8RSC - chains A and F of the 6 polymer chains in the assembly; structure by electron microscopy, 3.60 A resolution.

Chain A (and F):
Protein: Transitional endoplasmic reticulum ATPase
Organism: Homo sapiens
Notes: EC 3.6.4.6; chain F of this document is another copy of the same molecule, construct and numbering; everything in this record applies to it too
UniProtKB: P55072 (TERA_HUMAN); residue numbers follow UniProt; this construct covers 1-806
Sequence (806 residues; row label = number of the first residue in the row):
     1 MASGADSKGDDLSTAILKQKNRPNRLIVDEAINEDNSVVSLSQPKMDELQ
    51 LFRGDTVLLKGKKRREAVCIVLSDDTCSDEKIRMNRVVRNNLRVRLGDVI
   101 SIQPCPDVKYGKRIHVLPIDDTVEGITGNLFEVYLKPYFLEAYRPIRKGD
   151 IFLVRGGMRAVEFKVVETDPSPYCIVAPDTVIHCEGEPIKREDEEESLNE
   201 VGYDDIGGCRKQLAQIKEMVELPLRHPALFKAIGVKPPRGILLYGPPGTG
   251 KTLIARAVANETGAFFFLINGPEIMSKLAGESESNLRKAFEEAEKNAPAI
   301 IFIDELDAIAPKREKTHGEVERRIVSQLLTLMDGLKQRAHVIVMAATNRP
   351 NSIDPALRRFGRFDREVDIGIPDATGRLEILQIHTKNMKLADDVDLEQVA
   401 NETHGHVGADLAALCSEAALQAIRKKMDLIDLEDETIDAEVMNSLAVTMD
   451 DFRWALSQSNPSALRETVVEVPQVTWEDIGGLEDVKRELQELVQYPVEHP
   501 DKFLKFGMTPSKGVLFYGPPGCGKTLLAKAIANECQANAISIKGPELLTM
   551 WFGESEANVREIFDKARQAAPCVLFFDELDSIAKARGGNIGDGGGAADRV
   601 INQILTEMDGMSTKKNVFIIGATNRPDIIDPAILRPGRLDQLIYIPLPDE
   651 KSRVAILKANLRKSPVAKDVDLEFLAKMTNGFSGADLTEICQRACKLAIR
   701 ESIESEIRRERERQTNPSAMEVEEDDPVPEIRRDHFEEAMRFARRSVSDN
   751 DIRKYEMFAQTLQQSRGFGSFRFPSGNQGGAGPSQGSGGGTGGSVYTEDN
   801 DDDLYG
Disordered / not traced: 1-20, 767-806 (chain F: 1-20, 763-806)
Construct notes: conflict Ala539 (Phe in P55072)
Swiss-Prot annotation at these positions:
  - region: Thr797 to Gly806 (Interaction with UBXN6)
  - motif: Asp802 to Gly806 (PIM motif)
  - binding site (ATP): Pro247 to Leu253, Asn348, His384, Gly521 to Leu526
  - modified residue: Ala2 (N-acetylalanine), Ser3 (Phosphoserine), Ser7 (Phosphoserine), Ser13 (Phosphoserine), Ser37 (Phosphoserine), Lys315 (N6,N6,N6-trimethyllysine), Thr436 (Phosphothreonine), Ser462 (Phosphoserine), Lys502 (N6-acetyllysine), Lys505 (N6-acetyllysine), Lys668 (N6-acetyllysine), Ser702 (Phosphoserine), Lys754 (N6-acetyllysine), Ser770 (Phosphoserine), Ser775 (Phosphoserine), Ser787 (Phosphoserine), Tyr805 (Phosphotyrosine)
  - cross-link (Glycyl lysine isopeptide (Lys-Gly)): Lys8 (interchain with G-Cter in SUMO2), Lys18 (interchain with G-Cter in SUMO2)
  - natural variant: Arg95 (R95G: In IBMPFD1), Gly97 (G97E: In CMT2Y), Ile126 (I126F: In IBMPFD1; uncertain significance), Arg155 (R155C: In IBMPFD1; R155H: In FTDALS6 and IBMPFD1; R155L: In IBMPFD1; R155P: In IBMPFD1; R155S: In IBMPFD1), Arg159 (R159G: In FTDALS6; R159H: In IBMPFD1), Ala160 (A160T: In IBMPFD1; uncertain significance), Glu185 (E185K: In CMT2Y), Arg191 (R191Q: In FTDALS6 and IBMPFD1), Leu198 (L198W: In IBMPFD1), Ala232 (A232E: In IBMPFD1), Ile254 (I254F: In IBMPFD1; uncertain significance), Ile369 (I369T: In IBMPFD1; uncertain significance), 2 further natural variant entries in UniProt
  - mutagenesis: Phe52 to Asp55 (Abolishes interaction with NPLOC4; when associated with A-110), Arg53 (R53A: Minor effect on affinity for ATP and ADP), Arg86 (R86A: Strongly increased affinity for ATP. Strongly reduced affinity for ADP), Tyr110 (Y110A: Abolishes interaction with NPLOC4; when associated with 52-A--A-55), Arg113 to His115 (Severely reduced binding to DERL1), Phe131 (F131R: Severely reduced binding to DERL1), Leu140 (L140D: Severely reduced binding to DERL1), Asp179 (D179R: No effect on binding to DERL1), His183 (H183W: Severely reduced binding to DERL1), Lys251 (K251Q: Impairs ERAD degradation of HMGCR and does not inhibit interaction with RHBDD1; when associated with Q-524), Glu305 (E305Q: Defect in ubiquitin-dependent protein degradation by the proteasome; when associated with Q-578), Lys312 (K312A: Does not affect methylation by VCPKMT), 8 further mutagenesis entries in UniProt
Small-molecule neighbours: ADP (adenosine-5'-diphosphate): Asp478, Ile479, Gly480, Pro519, Pro520, Gly521, Cys522, Gly523, Lys524, Thr525, Leu526, Ile656, Asn660, Gly684, Ala685, Thr688

Chain A / chain F interface:
Contacting residue pairs (53):
  Asn21(A) with Glu433(F)
  Arg22(A) with Glu433(F)
  Glu218(A) with Arg424(F), salt bridge
  His226(A) with Leu432(F)
  Leu229(A) with Ile437(F), hydrophobic
  Ala232(A) with Gly125(F)
  Ile233(A) with Gly157(F); Met158(F), hydrophobic; Met442(F), hydrophobic
  Gly234(A) with Met158(F)
  His317(A) with His317(F)
  Glu319(A) with Val320(F); Glu321(F)
  Arg322(A) with Glu321(F), salt bridge
  Arg323(A) with Met275(F); Lys277(F), hydrogen bond (side chain-backbone)
  Ser326(A) with Pro272(F); Met275(F)
  Gln327(A) with Ser276(F)
  Thr330(A) with Glu273(F)
  Phe360(A) with Ala409(F), hydrophobic; Asp410(F)
  Glu491(A) with Arg700(F), salt bridge
  Tyr495(A) with Ile703(F), hydrophobic
  His499(A) with Ile703(F)
  Lys505(A) with Asp726(F), salt bridge
  Phe506(A) with Ile699(F), hydrophobic; Val728(F); Pro729(F)
  Met508(A) with Cys695(F), hydrophobic; Lys696(F), hydrogen bond
  Thr509(A) with Gln692(F)
  Gly593(A) with Gly587(F); Gly588(F); Asp592(F)
  Gly594(A) with Ala585(F); Gly587(F)
  Gly595(A) with Ala585(F), hydrogen bond (backbone-backbone)
  Asp598(A) with Phe552(F)
  Arg599(A) with Phe552(F)
  Asn602(A) with Pro545(F), hydrogen bond (side chain-backbone); Leu548(F); Thr549(F), hydrogen bond
  Gln603(A) with Thr549(F)
  Thr606(A) with Pro545(F)
  Glu607(A) with Arg465(F), salt bridge
  Lys614(A) with Glu402(F), salt bridge; Leu456(F)
  Lys615(A) with Ser457(F), hydrogen bond (side chain-backbone)
  Gln763(A) with Arg744(F)
  Gln764(A) with Arg744(F); Arg745(F)
  Arg766(A) with Ser746(F)
Other interface residues (no listed pair), chain A (55 interface residues in all): Leu222, Phe230, Val235, Glu283, Arg313, Asp333, Ala356, Arg359, Arg362, Arg365, Lys502, Phe503, Leu504, Arg560, Ala597, Ser612, Arg638, Ser765
Other interface residues (no listed pair), chain F (64 interface residues in all): Pro247, Gly248, Asn270, Leu278, Glu305, Lys315, Gly318, Gln398, Ser416, Glu417, Leu420, Ile423, Met427, Gln458, Ser459, Asn460, Ala463, Lys584, Ser664, Ala698, Glu706, Ile731

Summary:
55 residues of chain A face 64 of chain F across their interface, with 6 hydrogen bonds and 6 salt bridges.
Polar contacts include Glu218(A)-Arg424(F), Arg322(A)-Glu321(F) and Glu491(A)-Arg700(F). Bound to chain A:
ADP.
Chain A and chain F are both Transitional endoplasmic reticulum ATPase (Homo sapiens); the structure, p97
(VCP) mutant - F539A, was determined by electron microscopy together with 8PQX, 8R0E, 8RS9 and 8RSB from the
same study.
